Entry 7TK1 (electron microscopy, 7.10 A resolution (low resolution: residue-level contacts below are approximate; hydrogen-bond / salt-bridge calls are withheld)); this record covers chains G and I of the 27 polymer chains in the assembly.

# Chain G
Molecule: ATP synthase subunit gamma
From: Saccharomyces cerevisiae
UniProt: P38077 (ATPG_YEAST); residues 1-278 here correspond to UniProt positions 34-311 (UniProt number = residue number + 33)
Chain sequence (278 residues; row label = number of the first residue in the row):
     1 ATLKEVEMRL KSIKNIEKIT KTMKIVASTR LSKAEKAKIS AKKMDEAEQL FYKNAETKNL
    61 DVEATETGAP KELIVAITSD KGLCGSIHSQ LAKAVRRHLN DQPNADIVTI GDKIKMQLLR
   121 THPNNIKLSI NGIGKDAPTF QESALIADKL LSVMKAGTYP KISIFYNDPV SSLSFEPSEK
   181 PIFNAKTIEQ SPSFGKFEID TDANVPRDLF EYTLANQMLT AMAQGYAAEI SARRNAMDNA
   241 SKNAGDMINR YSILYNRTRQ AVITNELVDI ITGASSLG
Unresolved in the structure: 60-70, 277-278

# Chain I
Molecule: ATP synthase subunit epsilon
From: Saccharomyces cerevisiae
UniProt: P21306 (ATP5E_YEAST); residues 1-61 here correspond to UniProt positions 2-62 (UniProt number = residue number + 1)
Chain sequence (61 residues; row label = number of the first residue in the row):
     1 SAWRKAGISY AAYLNVAAQA IRSSLKTELQ TASVLNRSQT DAFYTQYKNG TAASEPTPIT
    61 K
Unresolved in the structure: 1-7, 24-26, 50-52
Swiss-Prot annotation at these positions:
  - modified residue: Thr51 (Phosphothreonine)

# Interface between chain G and chain I
Residue-residue contacts (16):
  Pro123(G) with Ala53(I)
  Asn124(G) with Lys48(I); Asn49(I); Ala53(I)
  Ile126(G) with Tyr47(I); Lys48(I)
  Lys127(G) with Tyr47(I); Lys48(I)
  Leu128(G) with Tyr47(I)
  Ser129(G) with Tyr44(I); Thr45(I); Gln46(I)
  Ile130(G) with Phe43(I)
  Asn131(G) with Ala42(I); Phe43(I)
  Gln141(G) with Arg37(I)
Interface residues without a listed pair, chain G (10 interface residues in all): Phe140

# Overview
The chain G/chain I interface involves 10 residues from each chain.
Here chain G is ATP synthase subunit gamma and chain I is ATP synthase subunit epsilon, both from
Saccharomyces cerevisiae. Entry 7TK1 (Yeast ATP synthase State 1catalytic(d) without exogenous ATP backbone
model) was determined by electron microscopy together with 7TJS, 7TJT, 7TJU, 7TJV, 7TJW, 7TJX and 30 further
entries from the same study.
